PDB entry 8YEG | electron microscopy, 3.10 A resolution | chains A and F of the 7 polymer chains in the assembly

# Chain A
Name: heavy chain of F5-187
From: Homo sapiens
Sequence (122 residues; numbered 1 to 118 plus 4 insertion-coded residues; the number before each row is that of its first residue; a row labelled like 82A-82C holds insertion residues (82A, then the next letters in order)):
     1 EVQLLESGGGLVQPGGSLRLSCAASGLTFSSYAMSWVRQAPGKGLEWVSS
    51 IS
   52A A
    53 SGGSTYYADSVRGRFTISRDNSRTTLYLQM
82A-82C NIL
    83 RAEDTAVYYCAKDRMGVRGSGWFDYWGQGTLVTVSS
Disulfide bonds: Cys22-Cys92

# Chain F
Name: Major capsid protein L1
From: human papillomavirus 11
UniProtKB: P04012 (VL1_HPV11); numbering as in UniProt (aligned over 20-470)
Sequence (452 residues; row label = number of the first residue in the row):
    19 AVVATDAYVKRTNIFYHASSSRLLAVGHPYYSIKKVNKTVVPKVSGYQYR
    69 VFKVVLPDPNKFALPDSSLFDPTTQRLVWACTGLEVGRGQPLGVGVSGHP
   119 LLNKYDDVENSGGYGGNPGQDNRVNVGMDYKQTQLCMVGCAPPLGEHWGK
   169 GTQCSNTSVQNGDCPPLELITSVIQDGDMVDTGFGAMNFADLQTNKSDVP
   219 LDICGTVCKYPDYLQMAADPYGDRLFFYLRKEQMFARHFFNRAGTVGEPV
   269 PDDLLVKGGNNRSSVASSIYVHTPSGSLVSSEAQLFNKPYWLQKAQGHNN
   319 GICWGNHLFVTVVDTTRSTNMTLCASVSKSATYTNSDYKEYMRHVEEFDL
   369 QFIFQLCSITLSAEVMAYIHTMNPSVLEDWNFGLSPPPNGTLEDTYRYVQ
   419 SQAITCQKPTPEKEKQDPYKDMSFWEVNLKEKFSSELDQFPLGRKFLLQS
   469 GY
Disordered / not traced: 400-432
Differences from the reference sequence: expression tag (19)

# Chain A / chain F interface
Residue-residue contacts (5; chain A residue first):
  Leu27(A) - Gly134(F)
  Thr28(A) - Asn135(F)
  Ser30(A) - Asp124(F)
  Asn73(A) - Ser129(F)
  Ser74(A) - Gly130(F)
Other interface residues (no listed pair), chain A (7 interface residues in all): Ser25, Gly26
Other interface residues (no listed pair), chain F (6 interface residues in all): Gly133

# Overview
Chain A and chain F form an interface of 7 and 6 residues respectively.
Chain A is heavy chain of F5-187 (Homo sapiens) and chain F is Major capsid protein L1 (human papillomavirus
11); the structure, HPV11 L1 pentamer in complex with Fab F5-187, was determined by electron microscopy (same
publication as 8YEF, 8YEH and 8YEI).
